PDB entry 9C59 | electron microscopy, 4.30 A resolution (low resolution: residue-level contacts below are approximate; hydrogen-bond / salt-bridge calls are withheld) | chains C and c of the 14 polymer chains in the assembly

[Chain C (and c)]
Name: ADP-ribosylation factor 1
Organism: Homo sapiens
Notes: EC 3.6.5.2; chain c of this document is another copy of the same molecule, construct and numbering; everything in this record applies to it too
Reference sequence: P84077 (ARF1_HUMAN); numbering as in UniProt (aligned over 2-181)
Sequence (182 residues; each row starts with the number of its first residue):
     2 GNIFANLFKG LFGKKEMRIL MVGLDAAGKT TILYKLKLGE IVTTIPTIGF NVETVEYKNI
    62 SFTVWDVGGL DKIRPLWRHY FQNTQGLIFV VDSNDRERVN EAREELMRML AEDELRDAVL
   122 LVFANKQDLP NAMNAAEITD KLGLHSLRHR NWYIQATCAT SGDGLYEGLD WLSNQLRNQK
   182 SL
Unresolved in the structure: 182-183
Differences from the reference sequence: engineered mutation Leu71 (Gln in P84077); expression tag (182-183)
Metal / ion sites: Mg2+: Thr31 (together with GTP)
Residues lining bound ligands: GTP (guanosine-5'-triphosphate): Leu25, Asp26, Ala27, Ala28, Gly29, Lys30, Thr31, Thr32, Thr45, Pro47, Thr48, Asp67, Gly69, Gly70, Asn126, Lys127, Gln128, Asp129, Leu130, Cys159, Ala160, Thr161
Curated features (UniProtKB/Swiss-Prot):
  - region: Asn3 to Lys16 (Important for the stable binding to the membranes)
  - binding site (GTP): Gly24 to Thr32, Asn126 to Asp129, Ala160
  - modified residue: Gly2 (N-acetylglycine)
  - lipidation: Gly2 (N-myristoyl glycine)
  - natural variant: Tyr35 (Y35H: In PVNH8), Arg99 (R99H: In PVNH8; uncertain significance), Lys127 (K127E: In PVNH8)
What the authors report for this chain:
  - self-association interface (contacts with another copy of this molecule): Leu39, Ile42, Val43, Thr44

[Interface between chain C and chain c]
Residue-residue contacts - 13 pairs, chain C then chain c:
  Leu39(C) with Leu39(c); Glu41(c)
  Glu41(C) with Leu39(c); Val43(c)
  Ile42(C) with Val43(c); Thr44(c)
  Val43(C) with Glu41(c); Ile42(c); Val43(c); Thr44(c)
  Thr44(C) with Ile42(c); Val43(c); Thr44(c)

[In short]
Chain C and chain c each contribute 5 residues to their interface. Chain C binds GTP. Curated annotation
(UniProt) lists 14 GTP-binding residues on chain C. The paper reports a self-association interface involving
Leu39(C), Ile42(C) and Val43(C) among others.
Chain C and chain c are both ADP-ribosylation factor 1 (Homo sapiens); the structure, Human AP-3 dimer bound
to myristoylated Arf1 (Q71L) and LAMP1 cargo on a lipid nanodisc, was determined by electron microscopy
together with 9C58, 9C5A, 9C5B and 9C5C from the same study.
